PDB entry 9ATL | electron microscopy, 3.26 A resolution | chains D and I of the 11 polymer chains in the assembly

== Chain D (and I) ==
Name: Flagellin
Organism: Stenotrophomonas maltophilia
Notes: chain I of this document is another copy of the same molecule, construct and numbering; everything in this record applies to it too
UniProt: A0A2Y9U6E5 (A0A2Y9U6E5_STEMA); residue numbers follow UniProt; this construct covers 1-392
Chain sequence (392 residues; row label = number of the first residue in the row):
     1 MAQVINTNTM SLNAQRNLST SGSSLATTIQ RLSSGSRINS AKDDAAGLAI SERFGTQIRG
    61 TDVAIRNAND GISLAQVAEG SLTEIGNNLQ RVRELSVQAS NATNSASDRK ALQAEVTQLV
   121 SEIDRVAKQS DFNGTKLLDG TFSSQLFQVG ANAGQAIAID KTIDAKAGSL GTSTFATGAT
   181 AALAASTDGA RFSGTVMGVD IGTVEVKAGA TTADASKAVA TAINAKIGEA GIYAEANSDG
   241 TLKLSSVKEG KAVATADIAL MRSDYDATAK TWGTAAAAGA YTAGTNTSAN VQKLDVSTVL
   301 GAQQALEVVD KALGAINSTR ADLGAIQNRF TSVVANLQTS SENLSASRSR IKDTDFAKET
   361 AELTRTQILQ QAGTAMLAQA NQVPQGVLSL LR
Unresolved in the structure: 1, 392
Sequence notes: conflict Ser238 (Ala in A0A2Y9U6E5), Thr255 (Ala in A0A2Y9U6E5), Asn286 (Asp in A0A2Y9U6E5)

== Chain D / chain I interface ==
Contacting residue pairs (19):
  Leu18(D) - Gln3(I)
  Ser33(D) - Asn17(I)
  Ser33(D) - Met376(I)
  Ser34(D) - Asn17(I)
  Ser73(D) - Ser347(I)
  Ser73(D) - Arg350(I)  hydrogen bond
  Gln76(D) - Asn343(I)
  Glu84(D) - Ser332(I)
  Asn88(D) - Ser332(I)
  Ala114(D) - Asp322(I)
  Glu115(D) - Asn328(I)  hydrogen bond
  Gln118(D) - Arg329(I)  hydrogen bond
  Glu122(D) - Arg329(I)  salt bridge
  Glu122(D) - Val333(I)
  Arg125(D) - Val333(I)
  Val126(D) - Asn336(I)
  Gln129(D) - Gln155(I)
  Gln367(D) - Gln379(I)
  Thr374(D) - Ser389(I)
Interface residues without a listed pair, chain D (29 interface residues in all): Ala26, Ile29, Gln30, Leu32, Arg66, Asn69, Asp70, Ile72, Val77, Gly80, Ser121, Phe132, Asn133
Interface residues without a listed pair, chain I (26 interface residues in all): Met10, Asn13, Arg37, Arg53, Ile157, Ala325, Ile326, Thr339, Ile351, Gly386, Leu390

== In short ==
29 residues of chain D and 26 residues of chain I are in contact, with 3 hydrogen bonds and 1 salt bridge.
Polar contacts include Glu122(D)-Arg329(I), Ser73(D)-Arg350(I) and Glu115(D)-Asn328(I).
Both chains are Flagellin (Stenotrophomonas maltophilia). Entry 9ATL (Cryo-EM of Stenotrophomonas maltophilia
flagellum) was determined by electron microscopy together with 9ATB from the same study.
